PDB entry 7LWG | X-ray diffraction, 1.30 A resolution | chains A and B

Chain A (and B):
Name: B-cell lymphoma 6 protein
Source organism: Homo sapiens
Notes: fragment: BTB domain, residues 5-129; chain B of this document is another copy of the same molecule, construct and numbering; everything in this record applies to it too
UniProtKB: P41182 (BCL6_HUMAN); residue numbers follow UniProt; this construct covers 5-129
Amino-acid sequence (125 residues; numbered 5 to 129; the number before each row is that of its first residue):
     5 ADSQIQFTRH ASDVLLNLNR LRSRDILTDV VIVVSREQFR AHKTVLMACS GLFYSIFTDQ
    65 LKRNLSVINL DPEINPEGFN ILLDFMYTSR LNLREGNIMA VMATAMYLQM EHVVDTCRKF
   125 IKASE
Unresolved in the structure: 5-6, 129 (chain B: 5-7, 129)
Construct notes: engineered mutation Gln8 (Cys in P41182), Arg67 (Cys in P41182), Asn84 (Cys in P41182)
Curated features (UniProtKB/Swiss-Prot):
  - mutagenesis: Asn21 (N21K: Abolishes interaction with NCOR2 and HDAC2, no effect on interaction with CTBP1 and transcriptional autoinhibition; when associated with A-116 and 376-Q--Q-379), Ser59 (S59A: Abolished ubiquitination by the SCF(FBXL17) complex), His116 (H116A: Abolishes interaction with NCOR2 and HDAC2, no effect on interaction with CTBP1 and transcriptional autoinhibition; when associated with K-21 and 376-Q--Q-379)
Ligand contacts:
  - YN7 (5-{(5S)-1-[2-({3-chloro-6-[(2S)-2,4-dimethylpiperazin-1-yl]-2-fluoropyridin-4-yl}amino)-2-oxoethyl]-4-oxo-4,6,7,8-tetrahydro-1H-dipyrrolo[1,2-a:2',3'-d]pyrimidin-3-yl}-3,4-difluoro-2-hydroxybenzamide), molecule 1: Phe11, His14, Asp17, Val18, Asn21, Arg24, Leu25, Arg28
  - YN7, molecule 2: Met51, Ala52, Cys53, Ser54, Gly55, Tyr58, Phe89, Gln113, Met114, Glu115, His116, Val117

Chain A / chain B interface:
Contacting residue pairs (69; chain A residue first):
  Ser7(A) - Arg94(B)
  Gln8(A) - Arg94(B)  hydrogen bond
  Gln8(A) - Leu95(B)
  Gln8(A) - Asn96(B)
  Ile9(A) - Ser93(B)
  Ile9(A) - Arg94(B)
  Ile9(A) - Leu95(B)  hydrogen bond (backbone-backbone)
  Ile9(A) - Leu97(B)  hydrophobic
  Gln10(A) - Ser93(B)
  Gln10(A) - Arg94(B)
  Phe11(A) - Phe89(B)  hydrophobic
  Phe11(A) - Ser93(B)  hydrogen bond (backbone-backbone)
  Phe11(A) - Leu95(B)  hydrophobic
  Phe11(A) - His116(B)
  Phe11(A) - Thr120(B)
  His14(A) - Leu19(B)
  His14(A) - Cys53(B)
  His14(A) - Phe89(B)  hydrogen bond (side chain-backbone)
  His14(A) - Met90(B)  hydrogen bond (side chain-backbone)
  His14(A) - Ser93(B)
  Ala15(A) - Ala15(B)
  Ala15(A) - Ser16(B)
  Ala15(A) - Ser93(B)
  Ser16(A) - Ala15(B)
  Val18(A) - Ala52(B)
  Val18(A) - Cys53(B)  hydrophobic
  Leu19(A) - His14(B)
  Asn21(A) - Ala52(B)  hydrogen bond (side chain-backbone)
  Leu22(A) - Thr48(B)
  Leu25(A) - Thr48(B)
  Leu25(A) - Met51(B)  hydrophobic
  Arg28(A) - Tyr58(B)  hydrogen bond
  Arg28(A) - Thr62(B)
  Ile30(A) - Arg67(B)
  Leu31(A) - Lys47(B)
  Leu31(A) - Thr48(B)
  Leu31(A) - Met51(B)  hydrophobic
  Leu31(A) - Arg67(B)
  His46(A) - Thr48(B)
  Lys47(A) - Leu31(B)
  Thr48(A) - Leu22(B)
  Thr48(A) - Leu25(B)
  Thr48(A) - Leu31(B)
  Thr48(A) - His46(B)
  Met51(A) - Leu25(B)  hydrophobic
  Met51(A) - Ile30(B)  hydrophobic
  Met51(A) - Leu31(B)  hydrophobic
  Ala52(A) - Val18(B)
  Ala52(A) - Asn21(B)  hydrogen bond (backbone-side chain)
  Cys53(A) - His14(B)
  Cys53(A) - Val18(B)  hydrophobic
  Phe89(A) - Phe11(B)  hydrophobic
  Phe89(A) - His14(B)  hydrogen bond (backbone-side chain)
  Met90(A) - His14(B)  hydrogen bond (backbone-side chain)
  Ser93(A) - Ile9(B)
  Ser93(A) - Gln10(B)
  Ser93(A) - Phe11(B)  hydrogen bond (backbone-backbone)
  Ser93(A) - His14(B)
  Ser93(A) - Ala15(B)
  Arg94(A) - Gln8(B)
  Arg94(A) - Ile9(B)
  Arg94(A) - Gln10(B)
  Leu95(A) - Gln8(B)
  Leu95(A) - Ile9(B)  hydrogen bond (backbone-backbone)
  Leu95(A) - Phe11(B)  hydrophobic
  Asn96(A) - Gln8(B)
  Leu97(A) - Ile9(B)  hydrophobic
  His116(A) - Phe11(B)
  Thr120(A) - Phe11(B)
Also at the interface, not in a pair above, chain A (36 interface residues in all): Val49, Tyr58, Thr62, Val117, Phe124
Also at the interface, not in a pair above, chain B (37 interface residues in all): Arg13, Arg28, Val49, Thr92, Val117

Summary:
Chain A and chain B form an interface of 36 and 37 residues respectively, with 12 hydrogen bonds. Polar pairs
include Gln8(A)-Arg94(B), His14(A)-Phe89(B) and His14(A)-Met90(B). Bound to chain A: compound YN7. Curated
annotation (UniProt) lists 3 mutagenesis sites on chain A.
Both chains are B-cell lymphoma 6 protein (Homo sapiens). Entry 7LWG (Crystal structure of the BCL6 BTB domain
in complex with OICR-12694) was determined by X-ray diffraction, deposited together with 7LZQ, 7LZS, 7LWE and
7LWF.
